Entry 9F0O (electron microscopy, 2.30 A resolution); this record covers chains A and I of the 12 polymer chains in the assembly.

Chain A:
Molecule: Histone H3.2
Organism: Xenopus laevis
UniProt: P84233 (H32_XENLA); residues 38-135 here correspond to UniProt positions 39-136 (UniProt number = residue number + 1)
Sequence (98 residues; numbered 38 to 135; the number before each row is that of its first residue):
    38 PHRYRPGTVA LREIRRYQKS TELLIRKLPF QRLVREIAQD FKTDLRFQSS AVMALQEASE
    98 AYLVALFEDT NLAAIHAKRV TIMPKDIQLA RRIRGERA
Disordered / not traced: 134-135
Sequence notes: conflict Ala102 (Gly103 in P84233), Ala110 (Cys111 in P84233)
Swiss-Prot annotation at these positions:
  - modified residue: Tyr41 (Phosphotyrosine), Lys56 (N6,N6,N6-trimethyllysine), Ser57 (Phosphoserine), Lys64 (N6-(2-hydroxyisobutyryl)lysine), Lys79 (N6,N6,N6-trimethyllysine), Thr80 (Phosphothreonine), Ser86 (Phosphoserine), Thr107 (Phosphothreonine), Lys115 (N6-acetyllysine), Lys122 (N6-(2-hydroxyisobutyryl)lysine)

Chain I:
Molecule: 601 wisdom DNA
Sequence (147 nucleotides; each row starts with the number of its first residue; numbers below 1 keep their minus sign (DT-74 is residue -74)):
   -74 TATCGAGAAT CCCGGTGCCG AGGCCGCTCA ATTGGTCGTA GACAGCTCTA GCACCGCTTA
   -14 AACGCACGTA CGCGCTGTCC CCCGCGTTTT AACCGCCAAG GGGATTACTC CCTAGTCTCC
    46 AGGCACGTGT CAGATATATA CATCCGA

How chain A and chain I interact:
Contacting residue pairs - 26 pairs, chain A then chain I:
  Arg40(A) - DC70(I)  sugar contact
  Tyr41(A) - DC69(I)  phosphate contact
  Tyr41(A) - DC70(I)  phosphate contact
  Arg42(A) - DA-5(I)  salt bridge to the phosphate
  Arg42(A) - DC70(I)  hydrogen bond to the phosphate
  Pro43(A) - DA-5(I)  phosphate contact
  Thr45(A) - DC69(I)  phosphate contact
  Thr45(A) - DC70(I)  hydrogen bond to the phosphate
  Arg63(A) - DA-14(I)  phosphate contact
  Arg63(A) - DA-13(I)  phosphate contact
  Arg72(A) - DC-23(I)  salt bridge to the phosphate
  Arg83(A) - DG-24(I)  phosphate contact
  Arg83(A) - DC-23(I)  phosphate contact
  Phe84(A) - DG-24(I)  sugar contact
  Phe84(A) - DC-23(I)  hydrogen bond to the phosphate
  Gln85(A) - DG-24(I)  phosphate contact
  Ser86(A) - DG-24(I)  hydrogen bond to the phosphate
  Arg116(A) - DG-3(I)  phosphate contact
  Arg116(A) - DC-2(I)  phosphate contact
  Val117(A) - DC-4(I)  phosphate contact
  Val117(A) - DG-3(I)  hydrogen bond to the phosphate
  Thr118(A) - DC-4(I)  hydrogen bond to the phosphate
  Thr118(A) - DG-3(I)  hydrogen bond to the phosphate
  Met120(A) - DG-3(I)  phosphate contact
  Met120(A) - DC-2(I)  phosphate contact
  Lys122(A) - DC-2(I)  salt bridge to the phosphate
Interface residues without a listed pair, chain A (18 interface residues in all): Leu82, Lys115
Interface residues without a listed pair, chain I (11 interface residues in all): DG71

Overview:
Chain A and chain I form an interface of 18 and 11 residues respectively; the contacts include 7 hydrogen
bonds and 3 salt bridges. Polar pairs include Arg42(A)-DC70(I), Thr45(A)-DC70(I) and Phe84(A)-DC-23(I).
Chain A is Histone H3.2 (Xenopus laevis) and chain I is 601 wisdom DNA; the structure, The molecular basis and
modulation of lamin-specific chromatin interaction, was determined by electron microscopy.
